PDB entry 4UFS | X-ray diffraction, 4.80 A resolution (low resolution: residue-level contacts below are approximate; hydrogen-bond / salt-bridge calls are withheld) | chains B and C of the 3 polymer chains in the assembly

[Chain B]
Protein: R-spondin-2
From: Homo sapiens
Notes: fragment: fu1-fu2, residues 39-144
UniProt: Q8BFU0 (RSPO2_MOUSE); numbering as in UniProt (aligned over 39-144)
Chain sequence (120 residues; numbered 36 to 155; the number before each row is that of its first residue):
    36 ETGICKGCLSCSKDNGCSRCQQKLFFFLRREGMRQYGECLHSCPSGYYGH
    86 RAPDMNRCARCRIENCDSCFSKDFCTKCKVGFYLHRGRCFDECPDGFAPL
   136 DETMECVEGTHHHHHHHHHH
Not modelled in the structure: 36-38, 142-155
Sequence notes: expression tag (36-38, 145-155)
Disulfides: C40-C46, C43-C52, C55-C74, C78-C93, C96-C104, C101-C110, C113-C124, C128-C141

[Chain C]
Protein: E3 ubiquitin-protein ligase ZNRF3
From: Homo sapiens
Notes: EC 6.3.2.-; fragment: ectodomain, residues 53-205
UniProt: Q5SSZ7 (ZNRF3_MOUSE); residue numbers follow UniProt; this construct covers 53-205
Chain sequence (165 residues; numbered 50 to 214; the number before each row is that of its first residue):
    50 ETGKETAFVEVVLFESSPSGDYTTHTTGLTGRFSRAGAMLSAEGEIVQMH
   100 PLGLCNNNDEEDLYEYGWVGVVKLEQPELDPKPCLTVLGKAKRAVQRGAT
   150 AVIFDVSENPEAIDQLNQGSEDPLKRPVVYVKGADAIKLMNIVNKQKVAR
   200 ARIQHLGTKHHHHHH
Not modelled in the structure: 50-52, 206-214
Sequence notes: expression tag (50-52, 206-214)
Disulfides: C104-C133

[Chain B / chain C interface]
Residue-residue contacts (34):
  K48(B) with N193(C)
  D49(B) with Q97(C); K122(C); M189(C); N193(C)
  N50(B) with Q97(C); H99(C); K122(C); E124(C)
  F61(B) with H99(C); L101(C)
  R65(B) with V96(C); Q97(C); M98(C); Y113(C)
  G67(B) with K196(C)
  M68(B) with I95(C); V96(C); Q97(C); I191(C); V192(C); Q195(C); K196(C); A198(C)
  R69(B) with Q97(C); V192(C); N193(C)
  Q70(B) with Q97(C); M98(C); H99(C); Y113(C)
  R92(B) with N107(C)
  R95(B) with E110(C); D111(C)
Interface residues without a listed pair, chain B (18 interface residues in all): S47, C52, S53, L63, E66, G72, R97
Interface residues without a listed pair, chain C (23 interface residues in all): P100, G102, E109, V197

[Summary]
The interface between chain B and chain C involves 18 residues on one side and 23 on the other.
Here chain B is R-spondin-2 and chain C is E3 ubiquitin-protein ligase ZNRF3, both from Homo sapiens. Entry
4UFS (Low resolution structure R-spondin-2 (Fu1Fu2) in complex with the ectodomains of LGR5 and ZNRF3) was
determined by X-ray diffraction together with 4UFR from the same study.
